Entry 4JAS (X-ray diffraction, 3.00 A resolution); this record covers chains A and B.

Chain A:
Name: Histidine kinase
Organism: Thermotoga maritima
Notes: EC 2.7.13.3; fragment: HK853 cytoplasmic region
UniProt: Q9WZV7 (Q9WZV7_THEMA); residue numbers follow UniProt; this construct covers 232-489
Chain sequence (258 residues; each row starts with the number of its first residue):
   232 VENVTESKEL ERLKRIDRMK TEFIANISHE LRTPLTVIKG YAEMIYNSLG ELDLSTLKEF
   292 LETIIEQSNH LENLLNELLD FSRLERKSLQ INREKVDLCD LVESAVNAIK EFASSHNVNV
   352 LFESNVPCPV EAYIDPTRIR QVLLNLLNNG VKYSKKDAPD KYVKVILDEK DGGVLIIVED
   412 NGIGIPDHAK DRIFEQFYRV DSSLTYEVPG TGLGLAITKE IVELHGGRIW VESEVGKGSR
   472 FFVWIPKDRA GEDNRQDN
Disordered / not traced: 232-243, 481-489
Sequence notes: engineered mutation Val-268 (Ala in Q9WZV7), Gly-271 (Ala in Q9WZV7), Met-275 (Thr in Q9WZV7), Thr-294 (Val in Q9WZV7), Glu-297 (Asp in Q9WZV7)
Disulfide bonds: Cys-330/Cys-359
Metal / ion sites: Mg2+: Asn-380 (together with ADP)
Ligand contacts: ADP (adenosine-5'-diphosphate): Asn-376, Asn-380, Gly-381, Lys-383, Tyr-384, Asp-411, Ile-414, Gly-415, Ile-416, Ile-424, Tyr-429, Arg-430, Val-431, Ser-434, Gly-441, Thr-442, Gly-443, Leu-444, Gly-445, Leu-446, Ala-447, Ser-470, Phe-472
Reported in the primary citation:
  - conformationally variable residues (side-chain flip): His-260

Chain B:
Name: Response regulator
Organism: Thermotoga maritima
UniProt: Q9WYT9 (Q9WYT9_THEMA); residue numbers follow UniProt; this construct covers 1-122
Chain sequence (122 residues; numbered 1 to 122; the number before each row is that of its first residue):
     1 MSKKVLLVDD SAPIRKMVSF VLKKEGYEVI EAENGQIALE KLSEFTPDLI VLDIMMPVMD
    61 GFTVLKKLQE KEEWKRIPVI VLTAKGGEED ESLALSLGAR KVMRKPFSPS QFIEEVKHLL
   121 NE
Disordered / not traced: 1
Sequence notes: engineered mutation Pro-13 (Val in Q9WYT9), Ile-14 (Leu in Q9WYT9), Met-17 (Ile in Q9WYT9), Val-21 (Asn in Q9WYT9)
Modified / non-standard residues: Asp-53 (aspartate beryllium trifluoride; BFD)
Metal / ion sites: Mg2+: Asp-10, Asp-53, Met-55
Reported in the primary citation:
  - binding site for Mg2+: Asp-53
  - conformationally variable residues (side-chain flip): Phe-107
  - post-translational modification sites: Asp-53
  - mutagenesis - I17M: decreased catalytic activity on HK853

Interface between chain A and chain B:
Pairs across the interface (47; chain A residue first):
  His-260(A) / Met-55(B)
  His-260(A) / Ala-84(B)
  His-260(A) / Lys-85(B)
  Arg-263(A) / Ala-84(B)
  Arg-263(A) / Lys-105(B)  hydrogen bond (side chain-backbone)
  Thr-264(A) / Ser-11(B)
  Thr-264(A) / Ile-14(B)
  Thr-267(A) / Ile-14(B)
  Thr-267(A) / Met-17(B)
  Thr-267(A) / Lys-105(B)
  Thr-267(A) / Pro-106(B)
  Thr-267(A) / Phe-107(B)
  Val-268(A) / Pro-13(B)  hydrophobic
  Val-268(A) / Ile-14(B)  hydrophobic
  Val-268(A) / Met-17(B)
  Lys-270(A) / Phe-107(B)
  Gly-271(A) / Met-17(B)
  Gly-271(A) / Pro-109(B)
  Tyr-272(A) / Lys-16(B)
  Tyr-272(A) / Met-17(B)  hydrogen bond (side chain-backbone)
  Glu-274(A) / Ser-108(B)  hydrogen bond
  Glu-274(A) / Pro-109(B)
  Met-275(A) / Met-17(B)
  Met-275(A) / Phe-20(B)  hydrophobic
  Met-275(A) / Val-21(B)  hydrophobic
  Ser-279(A) / Lys-24(B)  hydrogen bond
  Glu-282(A) / Lys-24(B)  salt bridge
  Phe-291(A) / Phe-20(B)  hydrophobic
  Gln-298(A) / Pro-13(B)
  Ser-346(A) / Glu-33(B)
  His-347(A) / Glu-33(B)
  His-347(A) / Asn-34(B)
  His-347(A) / Pro-57(B)
  Asn-348(A) / Ile-37(B)
  Lys-383(A) / Pro-57(B)
  Ser-385(A) / Val-58(B)
  Lys-387(A) / Gln-36(B)  hydrogen bond (backbone-side chain)
  Lys-387(A) / Val-58(B)
  Lys-387(A) / Met-59(B)
  Asp-388(A) / Gln-36(B)  hydrogen bond
  Tyr-437(A) / Asp-60(B)
  Glu-438(A) / Met-55(B)
  Glu-438(A) / Met-56(B)  hydrogen bond (backbone-backbone)
  Glu-438(A) / Lys-85(B)  salt bridge
  Pro-440(A) / Asp-10(B)
  Pro-440(A) / Met-55(B)
  Pro-440(A) / Met-56(B)
Other interface residues (no listed pair), chain A (29 interface residues in all): Leu-266, Asn-278, Lys-386, Lys-392, Val-439
Other interface residues (no listed pair), chain B (29 interface residues in all): Ile-54, Gly-86, Ser-110
From the paper, about this interface:
  - pairs named by the authors: Met-275(A)/Met-17(B) (hydrophobic contact), Met-275(A)/Phe-20(B) (hydrophobic contact), Met-275(A)/Val-21(B) (hydrophobic contact), Met-55(B)/His-260(A)
  - interface residues, chain A: Arg-246(A)
  - interface residues, chain B: Ala-12(B)

Overview:
Chain A and chain B each contribute 29 residues to their interface; the contacts include 7 hydrogen bonds and
2 salt bridges. Among the polar pairs are Glu-282(A)/Lys-24(B), Glu-438(A)/Lys-85(B) and
Arg-263(A)/Lys-105(B). The paper describes hydrophobic contacts between Met-275(A) and Met-17(B), Met-275(A)
and Phe-20(B) and Met-275(A) and Val-21(B); a contact between Met-55(B) and His-260(A). From the paper: a
binding site for Mg2+ at Asp-53(B); I17M of chain B reduces catalytic activity on HK853.
Chain A is Histidine kinase and chain B is Response regulator, both from Thermotoga maritima; the structure,
Structural basis of a rationally rewired protein-protein interface (HK853mutant A268V, A271G, T275M, V294T and
D297E and ..., was determined by X-ray diffraction together with 4JA2, 4JAU and 4JAV from the same study.
